Entry 9OIQ (X-ray diffraction, 2.66 A resolution); this record covers chains A and B of the 3 polymer chains in the assembly.

== Chain A ==
Molecule: Elongin-B
Source organism: Homo sapiens
UniProtKB: Q15370 (ELOB_HUMAN); numbering as in UniProt (aligned over 1-104)
Amino-acid sequence (104 residues; numbered 1 to 104; the number before each row is that of its first residue):
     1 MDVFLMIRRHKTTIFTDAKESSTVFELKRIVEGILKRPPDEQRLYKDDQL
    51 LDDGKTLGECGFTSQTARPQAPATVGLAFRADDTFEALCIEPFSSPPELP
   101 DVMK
Disordered / not traced: 104
Modified / non-standard residues: Cys89 (S-(dimethylarsenic)cysteine; CAS)
Curated features (UniProtKB/Swiss-Prot):
  - modified residue: Met1 (N-acetylmethionine), Thr84 (Phosphothreonine)

== Chain B ==
Molecule: Elongin-C
Source organism: Homo sapiens
UniProtKB: Q15369 (ELOC_HUMAN); residue numbers follow UniProt; this construct covers 17-112
Amino-acid sequence (98 residues; row label = number of the first residue in the row):
    15 MGMYVKLISSDGHEFIVKREHALTSGTIKAMLSGPGQFAENETNEVNFRE
    65 IPSHVLSKVCMYFTYKVRYTNSSTEIPEFPIAPEIALELLMAANFLDC
Disordered / not traced: 15-16, 48-57
Construct notes: initiating methionine (15); expression tag (16)
Modified / non-standard residues: Cys112 (S-(dimethylarsenic)cysteine; CAS)

== How chain A and chain B interact ==
Residue-residue contacts - 51 pairs, chain A then chain B:
  Phe4(A) with Thr78(B); Arg82(B)
  Arg8(A) with His27(B)
  Lys11(A) with Asp25(B); Gly26(B); His27(B); Glu28(B), hydrogen bond (backbone-backbone)
  Thr12(A) with Glu28(B)
  Thr13(A) with Glu28(B), hydrogen bond (backbone-backbone); Phe29(B); Ile30(B), hydrogen bond (backbone-backbone)
  Ile14(A) with Ile30(B)
  Phe15(A) with Tyr18(B); Phe29(B), hydrophobic; Ile30(B), hydrogen bond (backbone-backbone); Val31(B), hydrophobic; Ser71(B); Cys74(B), hydrophobic; Met75(B), hydrophobic
  Thr16(A) with Tyr18(B), hydrogen bond
  Ile34(A) with Tyr18(B), hydrophobic; Ile30(B), hydrophobic
  Leu35(A) with Ile30(B), hydrophobic
  Pro69(A) with Met75(B); Thr78(B); Tyr79(B), hydrophobic; Arg82(B); Tyr83(B)
  Gln70(A) with Lys72(B); Met75(B); Tyr79(B); Pro91(B); Phe93(B); Pro94(B)
  Pro72(A) with Met75(B)
  Glu91(A) with His27(B)
  Pro92(A) with His27(B), hydrogen bond (backbone-side chain)
  Phe93(A) with His27(B); Phe29(B), hydrophobic; Ser67(B); Ser71(B)
  Ser94(A) with Asp25(B); Pro66(B); Ser67(B), hydrogen bond (backbone-side chain); His68(B), hydrogen bond
  Ser95(A) with His68(B)
  Pro96(A) with His68(B)
  Pro97(A) with Glu102(B)
  Leu99(A) with Pro97(B); Glu98(B)
  Met103(A) with Leu101(B), hydrophobic
Other interface residues (no listed pair), chain A (24 interface residues in all): Met6, His10
Other interface residues (no listed pair), chain B (28 interface residues in all): Glu92, Ile99

== Summary ==
Chain A and chain B form an interface of 24 and 28 residues respectively; the contacts include 8 hydrogen
bonds. Polar pairs include Thr16(A)-Tyr18(B), Pro92(A)-His27(B) and Ser94(A)-Ser67(B).
Chain A is Elongin-B and chain B is Elongin-C, both from Homo sapiens; the structure, The von Hippel
Lindau-ElonginB-ElonginC (VCB) complex with fragment 15, was determined by X-ray diffraction (same publication
as 9OIM, 9OIN and 9OIO).
